8ZWS - chains B and I of the 5 polymer chains in the assembly; structure by X-ray diffraction, 3.27 A resolution.

[Chain B]
Name: Endoribonuclease MazF6
From: Mycobacterium tuberculosis (strain CDC 1551 / Oshkosh)
Notes: EC 3.1.27.-
UniProtKB: P9WII2 (MAZF6_MYCTO); residue numbers follow UniProt; this construct covers 1-114
Sequence (118 residues; numbered -3 to 114; the number before each row is that of its first residue; numbers below 1 keep their minus sign (Gly-3 is residue -3)):
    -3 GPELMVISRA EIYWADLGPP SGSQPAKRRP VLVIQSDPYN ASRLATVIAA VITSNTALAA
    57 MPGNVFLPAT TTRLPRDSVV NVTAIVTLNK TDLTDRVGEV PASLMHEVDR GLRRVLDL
Disordered / not traced: -3 to 1, 13-19
Construct notes: expression tag (-3 to 0)
What the authors report for this chain:
  - catalytic residues: Arg25, Thr49
  - mutagenesis - T49A, S50A, S50A/N51A, S74A: decreased catalytic activity
  - mutagenesis - K23A/R24A/R25A: abolished catalytic activity
  - mutagenesis - T52A, R72A, D91N: unchanged catalytic activity
  - mutagenesis - S50A (4-5 degC), T52A (4-5 degC): decreased stability

[Chain I]
Name: Antitoxin MazE6
From: Mycobacterium tuberculosis (strain CDC 1551 / Oshkosh)
UniProtKB: P9WJ86 (MAZE6_MYCTO); numbering as in UniProt (aligned over 46-82)
Sequence (37 residues; numbered 46 to 82; the number before each row is that of its first residue):
    46 LTGQIDRALE SIHGTDEAEA LAVANAYRVL ETMDDEW
Disordered / not traced: 78-82

[Chain B / chain I interface]
Pairs across the interface - 19 pairs, chain B then chain I:
  Pro34(B) - Leu46(I)  hydrophobic
  Pro34(B) - Thr47(I)  hydrogen bond (backbone-side chain)
  Tyr35(B) - Leu46(I)  hydrophobic
  Tyr35(B) - Ile50(I)  hydrophobic
  Ala37(B) - Thr47(I)
  Ser38(B) - Thr47(I)
  Ser38(B) - Ile50(I)
  Ser38(B) - Asp51(I)
  Arg39(B) - Asp51(I)  hydrogen bond (side chain-backbone)
  Arg39(B) - Leu54(I)
  Arg39(B) - Glu55(I)
  Leu40(B) - Leu54(I)
  Thr42(B) - Glu64(I)
  Val82(B) - Ala71(I)  hydrophobic
  Thr83(B) - Ala67(I)
  Thr83(B) - Val68(I)  hydrogen bond (backbone-backbone)
  Thr83(B) - Ala71(I)
  Leu84(B) - Ala71(I)  hydrophobic
  Asn85(B) - Val68(I)
Interface residues without a listed pair, chain B (13 interface residues in all): Ala80, Asp88
Interface residues without a listed pair, chain I (11 interface residues in all): Val74
Interface features reported in the paper:
  - residue pairs: Pro34(B)-Thr47(I), Arg39(B)-Glu55(I), Asp51(I)-Arg39(B)

[Summary]
The interface between chain B and chain I involves 13 residues on one side and 11 on the other; the contacts
include 3 hydrogen bonds. Polar pairs include Pro34(B)-Thr47(I), Arg39(B)-Asp51(I) and Thr83(B)-Val68(I). The
paper describes contacts between Pro34(B) and Thr47(I), Arg39(B) and Glu55(I) and Asp51(I) and Arg39(B). The
paper reports catalytic residues Arg25(B) and Thr49(B); T49A, S50A and S50A/N51A of chain B, among others,
reduce catalytic activity; 8 substitutions were tested in all.
Here chain B is Endoribonuclease MazF6 and chain I is Antitoxin MazE6, both from Mycobacterium tuberculosis
(strain CDC 1551 / Oshkosh). Entry 8ZWS (Mtb. MazF-mt3 toxin in compleex with its antitoxin fragmant) was
determined by X-ray diffraction, deposited together with 9IKD.
